PDB entry 7VOC | X-ray diffraction, 2.62 A resolution | chain C

Chain C:
Molecule: Cytosylglucuronate decarboxylase
Organism: Streptomyces griseochromogenes
UniProt: A0A1B1AYF2 (A0A1B1AYF2_9ACTN); numbering as in UniProt (aligned over 1-344)
Chain sequence (364 residues; row label = number of the first residue in the row; numbers below 1 keep their minus sign (Met-19 is residue -19)):
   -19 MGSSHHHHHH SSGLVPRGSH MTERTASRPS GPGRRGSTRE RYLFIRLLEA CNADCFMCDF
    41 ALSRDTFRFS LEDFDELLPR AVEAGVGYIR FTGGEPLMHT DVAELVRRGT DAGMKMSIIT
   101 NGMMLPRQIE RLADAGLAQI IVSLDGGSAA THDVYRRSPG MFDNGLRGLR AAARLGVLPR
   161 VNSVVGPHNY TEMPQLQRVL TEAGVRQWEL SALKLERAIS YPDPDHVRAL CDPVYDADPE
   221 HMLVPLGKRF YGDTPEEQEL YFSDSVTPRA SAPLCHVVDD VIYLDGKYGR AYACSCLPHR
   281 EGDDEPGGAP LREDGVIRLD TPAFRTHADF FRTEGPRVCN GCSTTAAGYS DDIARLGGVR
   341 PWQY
Not modelled in the structure: -19 to 17
Sequence notes: initiating methionine (-19); expression tag (-18 to 0)
Metal / ion sites: 4Fe-4S cluster Fe site 1: Cys31, Cys35, Cys38 (together with S-adenosylmethionine); 4Fe-4S cluster Fe site 2: Cys255, Cys274, Cys319
Residues lining bound ligands:
  - 7QO ((2S,3S,4S,5R,6R)-6-(4-azanyl-2-oxidanylidene-pyrimidin-1-yl)-3,4,5-tris(oxidanyl)oxane-2-carboxylic acid): Phe24, Thr72, Ile99, Asn162, Glu189, Lys194, Tyr263, Ser275, Cys276, His279, Gly321, Ser323
  - S-adenosylmethionine (SAM): Met37, Cys38, Phe40, Thr72, Gly73, Gly74, Glu75, Pro76, Ile99, Thr100, Asn101, Ser123, Arg136, Asn162, Val164, Ala192, Leu193, Lys194
  - 4Fe-4S cluster (SF4), molecule 1: Cys31, Ala33, Cys35, Cys38, Phe40, Ala41, Gly73, Gly74, Asn101, Arg136
  - 4Fe-4S cluster (SF4), molecule 2: Arg249, Ala250, Cys255, Val257, Val258, Cys274, Cys276, Leu277, Phe311, Gly315, Pro316, Cys319, Cys322, Ala326

Overview:
Bound to chain C: 4Fe-4S cluster, S-adenosylmethionine and compound 7QO. Cys31, Cys35 and Cys38 coordinate
4Fe-4S cluster Fe site 1. The 4Fe-4S cluster Fe site 2 is built by Cys255, Cys274 and Cys319.
Chain C is Cytosylglucuronate decarboxylase (Streptomyces griseochromogenes); the structure, The crystal
structure of a Radical SAM Enzyme BlsE involved in the Biosynthesis of Blasticidin S, was determined by X-ray
diffraction.
